3SZA - chains A and B; structure by X-ray diffraction, 1.48 A resolution.

# Chain A (and B)
Molecule: Aldehyde dehydrogenase, dimeric NADP-preferring
Organism: Homo sapiens
Notes: EC 1.2.1.5; chain B of this document is another copy of the same molecule, construct and numbering; everything in this record applies to it too
Reference sequence: P30838 (AL3A1_HUMAN); residues 0-452 here correspond to UniProt positions 1-453 (UniProt number = residue number + 1)
Chain sequence (469 residues; numbered -16 to 452; the number before each row is that of its first residue; numbers below 1 keep their minus sign (His-16 is residue -16)):
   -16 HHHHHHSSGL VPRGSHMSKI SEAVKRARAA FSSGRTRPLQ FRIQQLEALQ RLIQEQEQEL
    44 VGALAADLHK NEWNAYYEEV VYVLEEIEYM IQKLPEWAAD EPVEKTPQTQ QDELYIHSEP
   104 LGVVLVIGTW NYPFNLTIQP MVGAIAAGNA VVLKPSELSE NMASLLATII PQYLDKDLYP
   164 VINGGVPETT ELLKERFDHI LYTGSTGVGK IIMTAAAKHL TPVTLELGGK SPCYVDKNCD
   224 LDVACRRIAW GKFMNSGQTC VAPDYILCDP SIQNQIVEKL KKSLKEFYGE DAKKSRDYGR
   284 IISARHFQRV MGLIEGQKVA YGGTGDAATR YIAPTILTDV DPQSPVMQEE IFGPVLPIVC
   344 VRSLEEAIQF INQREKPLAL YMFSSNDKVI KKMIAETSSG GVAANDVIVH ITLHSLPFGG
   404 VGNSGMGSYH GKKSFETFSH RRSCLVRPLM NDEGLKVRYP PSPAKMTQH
Not modelled in the structure: -16 to 0, 448-452 (chain B: -16 to 0)
Construct notes: expression tag (-16 to -1); variant Ala133 (Ser134 in P30838)
UniProt features mapped onto this chain:
  - active site: Glu209, Cys243
  - binding site (NAD(+)): Gly187 to Gly192
  - modified residue: Ser1 (N-acetylserine), Lys177 (N6-acetyllysine), Lys193 (N6-acetyllysine)
From the paper describing this entry:
  - catalytic residues: Glu209, Cys243, Glu333 (citing earlier work)
  - conformationally variable residues (side-chain flip): Cys243
  - mutagenesis - C243S: abolished catalytic activity
  - mutagenesis - C243S: abolished binding to these inhibitors

# How chain A and chain B interact
Pairs across the interface (189; chain A residue first):
  Arg20(A) - Ala378(B)  hydrogen bond (side chain-backbone)
  Glu40(A) - His452(B)  salt bridge
  Asn54(A) - Ser445(B)
  Glu55(A) - Met449(B)
  Trp56(A) - Val440(B)
  Trp56(A) - Arg441(B)
  Trp56(A) - Ser445(B)
  Trp56(A) - Pro446(B)
  Trp56(A) - Met449(B)  hydrophobic
  Tyr59(A) - His452(B)
  Tyr60(A) - His452(B)  hydrogen bond
  Val86(A) - Ser398(B)
  Val86(A) - Leu399(B)  hydrophobic
  Glu87(A) - His397(B)  salt bridge
  Glu87(A) - Ser398(B)  hydrogen bond (backbone-side chain)
  Thr89(A) - His397(B)
  Thr92(A) - Leu396(B)
  Leu97(A) - Leu396(B)  hydrophobic
  Leu97(A) - Ser398(B)
  Tyr98(A) - Ile377(B)
  Tyr98(A) - Leu399(B)
  Ile99(A) - Leu399(B)  hydrophobic
  His100(A) - Ile377(B)
  Glu102(A) - Thr380(B)
  Glu102(A) - Ser381(B)  hydrogen bond
  Glu102(A) - Ser382(B)
  Leu104(A) - Lys359(B)  hydrogen bond (backbone-side chain)
  Arg179(A) - Glu358(B)  salt bridge
  Arg179(A) - Asn406(B)
  Thr189(A) - Leu203(B)
  Lys193(A) - Ala200(B)
  Lys193(A) - Lys201(B)  hydrogen bond (side chain-backbone)
  Lys193(A) - Leu203(B)
  Met196(A) - Met196(B)
  Met196(A) - Ala200(B)  hydrophobic
  Met196(A) - Thr204(B)
  Thr197(A) - Ala200(B)
  Ala200(A) - Lys193(B)
  Ala200(A) - Met196(B)  hydrophobic
  Ala200(A) - Thr197(B)
  Lys201(A) - Lys193(B)  hydrogen bond (backbone-side chain)
  Leu203(A) - Thr189(B)
  Leu203(A) - Gly192(B)
  Leu203(A) - Lys193(B)
  Leu203(A) - Leu208(B)  hydrophobic
  Leu203(A) - Leu210(B)  hydrophobic
  Leu203(A) - Met409(B)
  Thr204(A) - Met196(B)
  Thr204(A) - Met409(B)
  Pro205(A) - Met409(B)
  Leu208(A) - Leu203(B)  hydrophobic
  Leu210(A) - Leu203(B)  hydrophobic
  Cys222(A) - Leu432(B)  hydrophobic
  Asp223(A) - Leu432(B)
  Val226(A) - Leu432(B)  hydrophobic
  Val226(A) - Asn434(B)
  Arg229(A) - Lys439(B)
  Arg229(A) - Tyr442(B)
  Arg230(A) - Pro431(B)  hydrogen bond (side chain-backbone)
  Arg230(A) - Met433(B)  hydrogen bond (side chain-backbone)
  Arg230(A) - Leu438(B)
  Arg230(A) - Arg441(B)
  Arg230(A) - Tyr442(B)
  Trp233(A) - Arg441(B)  hydrogen bond (side chain-backbone)
  Trp233(A) - Tyr442(B)  hydrophobic
  Glu269(A) - Pro444(B)
  Phe270(A) - Tyr442(B)  hydrophobic
  Phe270(A) - Pro443(B)
  Phe270(A) - Pro444(B)
  Tyr271(A) - Pro443(B)  hydrophobic
  Arg279(A) - Pro444(B)
  Arg279(A) - Ser445(B)  hydrogen bond (side chain-backbone)
  Asp280(A) - Pro443(B)
  Asp280(A) - Pro444(B)
  Asp280(A) - Ser445(B)  hydrogen bond
  Glu358(A) - Arg179(B)  salt bridge
  Lys359(A) - Leu104(B)  hydrogen bond (side chain-backbone)
  Leu363(A) - Arg425(B)
  Phe366(A) - Leu432(B)  hydrophobic
  Ser368(A) - Leu432(B)
  Lys374(A) - Tyr98(B)
  Ile377(A) - Tyr98(B)
  Ile377(A) - His100(B)
  Ile377(A) - Arg425(B)  hydrogen bond (backbone-side chain)
  Ala378(A) - Arg20(B)  hydrogen bond (backbone-side chain)
  Thr380(A) - Glu102(B)
  Thr380(A) - Arg425(B)  hydrogen bond
  Ser381(A) - Glu102(B)  hydrogen bond
  Ser381(A) - Arg425(B)
  Ser382(A) - Glu102(B)
  Ser382(A) - His423(B)  hydrogen bond (backbone-side chain)
  Ser382(A) - Arg425(B)  hydrogen bond
  Gly383(A) - His423(B)  hydrogen bond (backbone-side chain)
  Gly383(A) - Arg425(B)
  Gly383(A) - Ser426(B)
  Gly384(A) - Ser426(B)
  Val385(A) - Arg425(B)
  Val385(A) - Ser426(B)  hydrogen bond (backbone-backbone)
  Val385(A) - Cys427(B)
  Val385(A) - Leu428(B)  hydrogen bond (backbone-backbone)
  Ala386(A) - Leu428(B)
  Ala387(A) - Leu428(B)  hydrogen bond (backbone-backbone)
  Ala387(A) - Val429(B)
  Ala387(A) - Arg430(B)  hydrogen bond (backbone-backbone)
  Asn388(A) - Arg430(B)  hydrogen bond (side chain-backbone)
  Asn388(A) - Leu432(B)
  Asp389(A) - Arg430(B)  salt bridge
  Asp389(A) - Arg441(B)  salt bridge
  Val392(A) - Leu428(B)  hydrophobic
  Val392(A) - Arg430(B)
  Val392(A) - Arg441(B)
  His393(A) - Leu428(B)
  Leu396(A) - Thr92(B)
  Leu396(A) - Leu97(B)  hydrophobic
  His397(A) - Glu87(B)  salt bridge
  His397(A) - Thr89(B)
  Ser398(A) - Val86(B)
  Ser398(A) - Glu87(B)  hydrogen bond (side chain-backbone)
  Ser398(A) - Leu97(B)
  Leu399(A) - Val86(B)  hydrophobic
  Leu399(A) - Tyr98(B)
  Leu399(A) - Ser426(B)
  Leu399(A) - Cys427(B)
  Pro400(A) - Ser426(B)  hydrogen bond (backbone-side chain)
  Gly403(A) - His423(B)
  Val404(A) - His423(B)
  Asn406(A) - Arg179(B)
  Met409(A) - Leu203(B)
  Met409(A) - Thr204(B)
  Met409(A) - Pro205(B)
  His423(A) - Ser382(B)  hydrogen bond (side chain-backbone)
  His423(A) - Gly383(B)  hydrogen bond (side chain-backbone)
  His423(A) - Gly403(B)
  His423(A) - Val404(B)
  Arg425(A) - Leu363(B)
  Arg425(A) - Ile377(B)  hydrogen bond (side chain-backbone)
  Arg425(A) - Thr380(B)  hydrogen bond
  Arg425(A) - Ser381(B)
  Arg425(A) - Ser382(B)  hydrogen bond
  Arg425(A) - Gly383(B)
  Arg425(A) - Val385(B)
  Ser426(A) - Gly383(B)
  Ser426(A) - Gly384(B)
  Ser426(A) - Val385(B)  hydrogen bond (backbone-backbone)
  Ser426(A) - Leu399(B)
  Ser426(A) - Pro400(B)  hydrogen bond (side chain-backbone)
  Cys427(A) - Val385(B)
  Cys427(A) - Leu399(B)
  Leu428(A) - Val385(B)  hydrogen bond (backbone-backbone)
  Leu428(A) - Ala386(B)
  Leu428(A) - Ala387(B)  hydrogen bond (backbone-backbone)
  Leu428(A) - Val392(B)  hydrophobic
  Leu428(A) - His393(B)
  Val429(A) - Ala387(B)
  Arg430(A) - Ala387(B)  hydrogen bond (backbone-backbone)
  Arg430(A) - Asn388(B)  hydrogen bond (backbone-side chain)
  Arg430(A) - Asp389(B)  salt bridge
  Arg430(A) - Val392(B)
  Pro431(A) - Arg230(B)  hydrogen bond (backbone-side chain)
  Leu432(A) - Cys222(B)  hydrophobic
  Leu432(A) - Asp223(B)
  Leu432(A) - Val226(B)  hydrophobic
  Leu432(A) - Arg230(B)
  Leu432(A) - Phe366(B)  hydrophobic
  Leu432(A) - Asn388(B)
  Met433(A) - Arg230(B)  hydrogen bond (backbone-side chain)
  Leu438(A) - Arg230(B)
  Lys439(A) - Arg229(B)
  Val440(A) - Trp56(B)
  Arg441(A) - Trp56(B)
  Arg441(A) - Arg230(B)
  Arg441(A) - Trp233(B)  hydrogen bond (backbone-side chain)
  Arg441(A) - Asp389(B)  salt bridge
  Arg441(A) - Val392(B)
  Tyr442(A) - Arg229(B)
  Tyr442(A) - Arg230(B)
  Tyr442(A) - Trp233(B)  hydrophobic
  Tyr442(A) - Phe270(B)  hydrophobic
  Pro443(A) - Phe270(B)
  Pro443(A) - Tyr271(B)  hydrophobic
  Pro443(A) - Asp280(B)
  Pro444(A) - Glu269(B)
  Pro444(A) - Phe270(B)
  Pro444(A) - Asp280(B)
  Ser445(A) - Trp56(B)
  Ser445(A) - Arg279(B)  hydrogen bond
  Ser445(A) - Asp280(B)  hydrogen bond
  Pro446(A) - Trp56(B)
  Pro446(A) - Arg279(B)
Interface residues without a listed pair, chain A (102 interface residues in all): Asp83, Lys88, Asp181, Gly192, Ala199, His202, Ala227, Ser367, Ile373, Gly405, Arg424, Asn434, Asp435, Ala447
Interface residues without a listed pair, chain B (99 interface residues in all): Asn54, Asp83, Lys88, Ile99, Asp181, Ala199, His202, Ala227, Ser367, Ile373, Lys374, Gly405, Arg424, Asp435, Ala447

# Summary
The interface between chain A and chain B involves 102 residues on one side and 99 on the other, with 43
hydrogen bonds and 9 salt bridges. Among the polar pairs are Glu40(A)-His452(B), Glu87(A)-His397(B) and
Arg179(A)-Glu358(B). The paper reports catalytic residues Glu209(A), Cys243(A) and Glu333(A); C243S of chain A
abolishes catalytic activity.
Both chains are Aldehyde dehydrogenase, dimeric NADP-preferring (Homo sapiens). Entry 3SZA (Crystal structure
of human ALDH3A1 - apo form) was determined by X-ray diffraction, deposited together with 3SZ9 and 3SZB.
